Entry 1M1A (X-ray diffraction, 2.65 A resolution); this record covers chains I and H of the 10 polymer chains in the assembly.

Chain I:
Molecule: Palindromic 146 Base Pair DNA Fragment
Sequence (146 nucleotides; numbered 1 to 146; the number before each row is that of its first residue):
     1 ATCAATATCC ACCTGCAGAT TCTACCAAAA GTGTATTTGG AAACTGCTCC ATCAAAAGGC
    61 ATGTTCAGCG GAATTCCGCT GAACATGCCT TTTGATGGAG CAGTTTCCAA ATACACTTTT
   121 GGTAGAATCT GCAGGTGGAT ATTGAT
Ion coordination: Mn2+ near DG40 (its only coordinating residue here)
Small-molecule neighbours: gamma-amino-butanoic acid / beta-alanine / 3-amino-(dimethylpropylamine) / IMT / 4-amino-(1-methylpyrrole)-2-carboxylic acid: DT6, DA7, DT8, DC9, DC10, DA11, DC12

Chain H:
Protein: Histone H2B
Organism: Xenopus laevis
Reference sequence: A0A8J0U496 (A0A8J0U496_XENLA); residues 1398-1522 here correspond to UniProt positions 2-126 (UniProt number = residue number - 1396)
Sequence (125 residues; each row starts with the number of its first residue):
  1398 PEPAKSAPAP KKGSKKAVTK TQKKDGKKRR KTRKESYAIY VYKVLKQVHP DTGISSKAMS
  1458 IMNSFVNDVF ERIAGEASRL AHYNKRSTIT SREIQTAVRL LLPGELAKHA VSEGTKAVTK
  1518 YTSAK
Disordered / not traced: 1398-1428, 1522

Chain I / chain H interface:
Contacting residue pairs (10; chain I residue first):
  DG122(I) / Ile-1436(H)  sugar contact
  DG122(I) / Tyr-1437(H)  hydrogen bond to the phosphate
  DT123(I) / Arg-1430(H)  sugar contact
  DT123(I) / Lys-1431(H)  phosphate contact
  DT123(I) / Glu-1432(H)  phosphate contact
  DT123(I) / Ser-1433(H)  hydrogen bond to the phosphate
  DT123(I) / Ile-1436(H)  phosphate contact
  DA124(I) / Thr-1429(H)  phosphate contact
  DA124(I) / Arg-1430(H)  phosphate contact
  DA124(I) / Lys-1431(H)  hydrogen bond to the phosphate
Other interface residues (no listed pair), chain I (4 interface residues in all): DG125
Other interface residues (no listed pair), chain H (8 interface residues in all): Lys-1440

Overview:
4 residues of chain I face 8 of chain H across their interface, with 3 hydrogen bonds. Polar contacts include
DG122(I)/Tyr-1437(H), DT123(I)/Ser-1433(H) and DA124(I)/Lys-1431(H). Ligands of chain I: gamma-amino-butanoic
acid / beta-alanine / 3-amino-(dimethylpropylamine) / IMT / 4-amino-(1-methylpyrrole)-2-carboxylic acid.
Chain I is Palindromic 146 Base Pair DNA Fragment and chain H is Histone H2B (Xenopus laevis); the structure,
Ligand binding alters the structure and dynamics of nucleosomal DNA, was determined by X-ray diffraction,
deposited together with 1M18 and 1M19.
